PDB entry 7K99 | X-ray diffraction, 1.90 A resolution | chain A

# Chain A
Protein: UDP-3-O-acyl-N-acetylglucosamine deacetylase
From: Pseudomonas aeruginosa (strain ATCC 15692 / DSM 22644 / CIP 104116 / JCM 14847 / LMG 12228 / 1C / PRS 101 / PAO1)
Notes: EC 3.5.1.108
UniProt: P47205 (LPXC_PSEAE); numbering as in UniProt (aligned over 1-303)
Amino-acid sequence (303 residues; each row starts with the number of its first residue):
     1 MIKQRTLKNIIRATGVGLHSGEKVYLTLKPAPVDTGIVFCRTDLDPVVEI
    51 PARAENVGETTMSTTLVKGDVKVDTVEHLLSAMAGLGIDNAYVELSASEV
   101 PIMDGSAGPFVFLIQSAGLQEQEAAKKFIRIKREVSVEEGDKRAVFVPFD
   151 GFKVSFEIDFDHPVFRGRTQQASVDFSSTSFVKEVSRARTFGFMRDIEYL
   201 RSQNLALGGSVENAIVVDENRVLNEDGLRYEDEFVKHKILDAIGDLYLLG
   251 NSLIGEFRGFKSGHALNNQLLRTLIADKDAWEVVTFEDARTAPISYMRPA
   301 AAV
Disordered / not traced: 300-303
Curated features (UniProtKB/Swiss-Prot):
  - active site: H264 (Proton donor)
  - binding site (Zn(2+)): H78, H237, D241
Bound ions: Zn2+: H78, H237, D241 (together with W4M)
Small-molecule neighbours: W4M ((hydroxy{(1S)-1-(methylsulfanyl)-2-[5-({4-[(morpholin-4-yl)methyl]phenyl}ethynyl)-1H-benzotriazol-1-yl]ethyl}amino)methanol): L18, H19, M62, S63, T75, E77, H78, I102, T190, F191, G192, M194, I197, L200, R201, A206, G209, S210, V211, A214, V216, H237, D241, H264

# Overview
Ligands of chain A: compound W4M. H78, H237 and D241 form the Zn2+ site. From UniProt: active-site residue
H264 and 3 Zn2+-binding residues.
Chain A is UDP-3-O-acyl-N-acetylglucosamine deacetylase (Pseudomonas aeruginosa (strain ATCC 15692 / DSM 22644
/ CIP 104116 / JCM 14847 / LMG 12228 / 1C / PRS 101 / PAO1)); the structure, Crystal Structure of P.
aeruginosa LpxC with N-Hydroxyformamide inhibitor 19, was determined by X-ray diffraction together with 7K9A
from the same study.
